Entry 3WTS (X-ray diffraction, 2.35 A resolution); this record covers chains A and B of the 5 polymer chains in the assembly.

# Chain A
Name: Runt-related transcription factor 1
Source organism: Mus musculus
UniProt: Q03347 (RUNX1_MOUSE); residues 60-263 here = UniProt positions 60-263
Chain sequence (205 residues; row label = number of the first residue in the row):
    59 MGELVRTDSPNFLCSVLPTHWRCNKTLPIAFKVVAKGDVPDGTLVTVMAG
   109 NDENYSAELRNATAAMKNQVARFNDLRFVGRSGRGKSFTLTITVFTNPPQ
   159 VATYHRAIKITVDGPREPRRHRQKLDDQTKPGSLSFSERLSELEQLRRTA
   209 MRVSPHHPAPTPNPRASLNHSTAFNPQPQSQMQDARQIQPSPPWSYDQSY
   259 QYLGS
Unresolved in the structure: 178-263
Sequence notes: expression tag (59); engineered mutation Lys94 (Leu in Q03347)
Swiss-Prot annotation at these positions:
  - region (Interaction with DNA): Arg80 to Thr84, Arg135 to Gly143, Ile168 to Arg177
  - binding site (chloride): Asn112, Glu116, Arg139, Val170
  - modified residue (Phosphoserine): Ser193, Ser212, Ser249
  - mutagenesis: Arg80 (R80A: Interferes with DNA-binding), Asn109 (N109A: Interferes with heterodimerization), Tyr113 (Y113A: Interferes with heterodimerization), Arg142 (R142A: Interferes with DNA-binding), Lys144 (K144M: Interferes with DNA-binding), Thr149 (T149A: Interferes with heterodimerization), Val170 (V170A: No effect), Asp171 (D171A: Interferes with DNA-binding), Arg174 (R174A: Interferes with DNA-binding), Arg177 (R177A: Interferes with DNA-binding), Ser249 (S249A: Reduced phosphorylation)
What the authors report for this chain:
  - binding site for the 15-nt DNA strand: Arg80, Arg174, Arg177
  - binding site for the 15-nt DNA strand: Arg139, Gly143, Lys167, Val170, Asp171
  - mutagenesis - R80K, V170A: abolished binding to phosphorylated Ets1 with Runx1
  - mutagenesis - R80K, V170A: decreased signaling in response to phosphorylated Ets1 and Runx1
  - mutagenesis - R80K, V170A: abolished binding to Protein C-ets-1
  - mutagenesis - R80K, V170A: decreased signaling with Protein C-ets-1

# Chain B
Name: Core-binding factor subunit beta
Source organism: Mus musculus
UniProt: Q08024 (PEBB_MOUSE); numbering as in UniProt (aligned over 1-142)
Chain sequence (142 residues; numbered 1 to 142; the number before each row is that of its first residue):
     1 MPRVVPDQRSKFENEEFFRKLSRECEIKYTGFRDRPHEERQTRFQNACRD
    51 GRSEIAFVATGTNLSLQFFPASWQGEQRQTPSREYVDLEREAGKVYLKAP
   101 MILNGVCVIWKGWIDLHRLDGMGCLEFDEERAQQEDALAQQA
Unresolved in the structure: 1, 72-80, 141-142
Swiss-Prot annotation at these positions:
  - modified residue: Ser10 (Phosphoserine)
  - mutagenesis: Val5 (V5A: Interferes with heterodimerization), Asn63 (N63A: Interferes with heterodimerization), Asn104 (N104A: Interferes with heterodimerization)

# Chain A / chain B interface
Pairs across the interface (43):
  Asp66(A) with Asn104(B)
  Ser67(A) with Asn104(B)
  Pro68(A) with Pro2(B); Val4(B); Asn104(B); Gly105(B)
  Asn69(A) with Pro2(B), hydrogen bond (backbone-backbone); Arg3(B)
  Met106(A) with Asn63(B); Leu64(B); Ser65(B)
  Ala107(A) with Asn63(B)
  Gly108(A) with Gly61(B)
  Asn109(A) with Thr60(B); Gly61(B)
  Asp110(A) with Ala59(B)
  Asn112(A) with Arg33(B)
  Tyr113(A) with Lys28(B); Arg33(B), hydrogen bond; Ala56(B); Val58(B), hydrophobic; Gly61(B); Asn63(B), hydrogen bond (backbone-side chain)
  Ser114(A) with Thr30(B); Arg33(B), hydrogen bond (backbone-side chain); Asn63(B), hydrogen bond
  Thr149(A) with Asn63(B), hydrogen bond (side chain-backbone)
  Phe153(A) with Ser65(B); Gln67(B)
  Pro156(A) with Arg131(B)
  Pro157(A) with Gln67(B); Met101(B); Ile102(B), hydrogen bond (backbone-backbone)
  Gln158(A) with Arg3(B); Ile102(B)
  Val159(A) with Met101(B), hydrophobic; Ile102(B), hydrogen bond (backbone-backbone); Leu103(B), hydrophobic; Asn104(B), hydrogen bond (backbone-backbone)
  Ala160(A) with Asn104(B)
  Thr161(A) with Phe17(B); Asn104(B), hydrogen bond
  His163(A) with Phe17(B)
Also at the interface, not in a pair above, chain A (25 interface residues in all): Lys94, Gly95, Thr151, Thr154
Also at the interface, not in a pair above, chain B (28 interface residues in all): Val5, Lys11, Tyr29, Glu54, Thr62, Pro100

# Overview
25 residues of chain A and 28 residues of chain B are in contact; the contacts include 10 hydrogen bonds.
Polar contacts include Tyr113(A)-Arg33(B), Tyr113(A)-Asn63(B) and Ser114(A)-Arg33(B). From the paper: a
binding site for the 15-nt DNA strand at Arg80(A), Arg174(A) and Arg177(A) among others; R80K and V170A of
chain A abolish binding to phosphorylated Ets1 with Runx1.
Chain A is Runt-related transcription factor 1 and chain B is Core-binding factor subunit beta, both from Mus
musculus; the structure, Crystal structure of the complex comprised of ETS1, RUNX1, CBFBETA, and the tcralpha
gene enhancer DNA, was determined by X-ray diffraction (same publication as 3WTT, 3WTU, 3WTV, 3WTW, 3WTX and
3WU1).
